Entry 9BTW (electron microscopy, 3.00 A resolution); this record covers chains R and A of the 7 polymer chains in the assembly.

# Chain R
Name: Calcitonin receptor
Source organism: Homo sapiens
Reference sequence: P30988 (CALCR_HUMAN); numbering as in UniProt (aligned over 25-474)
Sequence (462 residues; numbered 22 to 483; the number before each row is that of its first residue):
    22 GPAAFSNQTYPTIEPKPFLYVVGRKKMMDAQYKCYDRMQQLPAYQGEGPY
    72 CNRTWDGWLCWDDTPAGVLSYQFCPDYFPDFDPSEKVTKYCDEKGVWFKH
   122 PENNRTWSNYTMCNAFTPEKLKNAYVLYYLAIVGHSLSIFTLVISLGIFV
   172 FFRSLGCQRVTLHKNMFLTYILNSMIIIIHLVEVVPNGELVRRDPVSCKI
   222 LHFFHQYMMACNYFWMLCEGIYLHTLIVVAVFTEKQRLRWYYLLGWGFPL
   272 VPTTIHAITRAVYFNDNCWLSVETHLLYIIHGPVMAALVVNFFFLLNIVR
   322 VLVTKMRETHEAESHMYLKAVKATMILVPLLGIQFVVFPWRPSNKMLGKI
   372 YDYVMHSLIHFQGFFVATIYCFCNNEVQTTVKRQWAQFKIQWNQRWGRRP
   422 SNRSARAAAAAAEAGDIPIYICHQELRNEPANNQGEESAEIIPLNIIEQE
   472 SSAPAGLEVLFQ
Unresolved in the structure: 22-40, 410-483
Construct notes: expression tag (22-24, 475-483)
Disulfides: Cys55-Cys81, Cys95-Cys134, Cys219-Cys289
Glycans and other covalent adducts: N-acetylglucosamine (NAG) linked to Asn73, Asn130

# Chain A
Name: Guanine nucleotide-binding protein G(s) subunit alpha isoforms short
Source organism: Homo sapiens
Reference sequence: P63092 (GNAS2_HUMAN); residues 1-394 here = UniProt positions 1-394
Sequence (394 residues; each row starts with the number of its first residue):
     1 MGCLGNSKTEDQRNEEKAQREANKKIEKQLQKDKQVYRATHRLLLLGAGE
    51 SGKNTIVKQMRILHVNGFNGEGGEEDPQAARSNSDGEKATKVQDIKNNLK
   101 EAIETIVAAMSNLVPPVELANPENQFRVDYILSVMNVPDFDFPPEFYEHA
   151 KALWEDEGVRACYERSNEYQLIDCAQYFLDKIDVIKQADYVPSDQDLLRC
   201 RVLTSGIFETKFQVDKVNFHMFDVGAQRDERRKWIQCFNDVTAIIFVVAS
   251 SSYNMVIREDNQTNRLQAALKLFDSIWNNKWLRDTSVILFLNKQDLLAEK
   301 VLAGKSKIEDYFPEFARYTTPEDATPEPGEDPRVTRAKYFIRDEFLRIST
   351 ASGDGRHYCYPHFTCSVDTENIRRVFNDCRDIIQRMHLRQYELL
Unresolved in the structure: 1-10, 61-203, 255-263
Construct notes: engineered mutation Asn54 (Ser in P63092), Ala226 (Gly in P63092), Ala268 (Glu in P63092), Lys271 (Asn in P63092), Asp274 (Lys in P63092), Lys280 (Arg in P63092), Asp284 (Thr in P63092), Thr285 (Ile in P63092), Ser366 (Ala in P63092)

# How chain R and chain A interact
Pairs across the interface (32):
  Arg180(R) - Gln390(A)
  Arg180(R) - Tyr391(A)
  Tyr243(R) - Tyr391(A)
  Leu244(R) - Tyr391(A)
  Leu247(R) - His387(A)  hydrogen bond (backbone-side chain)
  Ile248(R) - Gln384(A)  hydrogen bond (backbone-side chain)
  Ile248(R) - His387(A)
  Ile248(R) - Leu388(A)  hydrophobic
  Val249(R) - Arg380(A)  hydrogen bond (backbone-side chain)
  Val252(R) - Arg380(A)
  Val252(R) - Ile383(A)
  Val252(R) - Gln384(A)
  Val252(R) - His387(A)
  Phe253(R) - His41(A)
  Phe253(R) - Val217(A)  hydrophobic
  Phe253(R) - Phe219(A)  hydrophobic
  Phe253(R) - Phe376(A)  hydrophobic
  Phe253(R) - Arg380(A)
  Lys256(R) - Gln35(A)
  Leu323(R) - Leu393(A)
  Leu323(R) - Leu394(A)  hydrophobic
  Lys326(R) - Asp381(A)  salt bridge
  Lys326(R) - Gln384(A)  hydrogen bond
  Lys326(R) - Leu388(A)
  Met327(R) - Leu394(A)  hydrophobic
  Thr330(R) - Tyr358(A)
  Thr330(R) - Arg385(A)  hydrogen bond
  Ala344(R) - Leu393(A)  hydrophobic
  Leu348(R) - Leu393(A)  hydrophobic
  Asn395(R) - Glu392(A)  hydrogen bond
  Asn396(R) - Glu392(A)
  Glu397(R) - Glu392(A)
Other interface residues (no listed pair), chain R (23 interface residues in all): Glu240, Ile319, Val322, Ile347, Tyr391
Other interface residues (no listed pair), chain A (19 interface residues in all): Cys379

# Overview
23 residues of chain R face 19 of chain A across their interface, with 6 hydrogen bonds and 1 salt bridge.
Among the polar pairs are Lys326(R)-Asp381(A), Leu247(R)-His387(A) and Ile248(R)-Gln384(A).
N-acetylglucosamine is covalently linked to Asn73(R) and Asn130(R).
Here chain R is Calcitonin receptor and chain A is Guanine nucleotide-binding protein G(s) subunit alpha
isoforms short, both from Homo sapiens. Entry 9BTW (Human Amylin3 Receptor in complex with Gs and
cagrilintide) was determined by electron microscopy together with 9BLB, 9BLC, 9BLW, 9BP3, 9BQ3, 9BUB and 3
further entries from the same study.
